8PBD - chains A and T of the 21 polymer chains in the assembly; structure by electron microscopy, 2.83 A resolution.

Chain A:
Molecule: DNA repair protein RAD51 homolog 1
Organism: Homo sapiens
Reference sequence: Q06609 (RAD51_HUMAN); residue numbers follow UniProt; this construct covers 1-339
Amino-acid sequence (339 residues; numbered 1 to 339; the number before each row is that of its first residue):
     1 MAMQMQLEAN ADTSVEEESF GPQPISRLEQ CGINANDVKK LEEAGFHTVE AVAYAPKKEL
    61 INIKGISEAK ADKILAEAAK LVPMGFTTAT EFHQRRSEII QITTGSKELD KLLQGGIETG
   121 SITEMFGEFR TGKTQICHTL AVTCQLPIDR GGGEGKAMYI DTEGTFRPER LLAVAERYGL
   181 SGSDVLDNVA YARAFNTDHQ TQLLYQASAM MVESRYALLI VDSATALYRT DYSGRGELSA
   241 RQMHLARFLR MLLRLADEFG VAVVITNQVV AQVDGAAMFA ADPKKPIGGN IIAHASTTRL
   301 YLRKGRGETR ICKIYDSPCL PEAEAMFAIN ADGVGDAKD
Not modelled in the structure: 1-20, 275-282
Bound ions: Ca2+ site 1: Thr134, Glu163 (together with ATP); Ca2+ site 2: Ala293, Ser296 (together with ATP)
Small-molecule neighbours:
  - ATP (adenosine-5'-triphosphate), molecule 1: Glu128, Phe129, Arg130, Thr131, Gly132, Lys133, Thr134, Gln135, Glu163, Arg170, Arg310, Ile329, Asn330, Ala331
  - ATP, molecule 2: Ala293, His294, Ser296, Ile314, Asp316, Ser317, Pro318, Cys319, Leu320, Pro321, Glu322
From the paper describing this entry:
  - mutagenesis - D184A, D184A/D187A: decreased binding to Breast cancer type 2 susceptibility protein
  - mutagenesis - D184A, D184A/D187A: decreased binding to BRC4

Chain T:
Molecule: DNA strand 1
Sequence (27 nucleotides; row label = number of the first residue in the row):
     1 GGAGGAGGAG GAGGAGGAGG AGGAGGA

How chain A and chain T interact:
Contacting residue pairs (17; chain A residue first):
  Arg229(A) - DA27(T)  salt bridge to the phosphate
  Arg235(A) - DG25(T)  base contact
  Leu238(A) - DG25(T)  sugar contact
  Ser239(A) - DG23(T)  base contact
  Ser239(A) - DA24(T)  sugar contact
  Arg241(A) - DG25(T)  phosphate contact
  Arg241(A) - DG26(T)  salt bridge to the phosphate
  Gln242(A) - DA24(T)  sugar contact
  Gln242(A) - DG25(T)  phosphate contact
  Val270(A) - DA27(T)  sugar contact
  Ala271(A) - DA27(T)  base contact
  Val273(A) - DA27(T)  base contact
  Ile287(A) - DG26(T)  phosphate contact
  Gly288(A) - DG26(T)  hydrogen bond to the phosphate
  Gly289(A) - DG25(T)  phosphate contact
  Asn290(A) - DG25(T)  hydrogen bond to the phosphate
  Ile291(A) - DG25(T)  phosphate contact
Other interface residues (no listed pair), chain A (16 interface residues in all): Met243, Asp274

Summary:
The interface between chain A and chain T involves 16 residues on one side and 5 on the other, with 2 hydrogen
bonds and 2 salt bridges. Polar pairs include Gly288(A)-DG26(T), Asn290(A)-DG25(T) and Arg229(A)-DA27(T). From
the paper: D184A and D184A/D187A of chain A reduce binding to Breast cancer type 2 susceptibility protein;
D184A and D184A/D187A of chain A reduce binding to BRC4.
Here chain A is DNA repair protein RAD51 homolog 1 (Homo sapiens) and chain T is DNA strand 1. Entry 8PBD
(RAD51 filament on dsDNA bound by the BRCA2 c-terminus) was determined by electron microscopy (same
publication as 8PBC).
